PDB entry 9GUK | X-ray diffraction, 3.80 A resolution | chains F and I of the 6 polymer chains in the assembly

== Chain F ==
Name: Global nitrogen regulator
Source organism: Synechococcus elongatus PCC 7942
UniProtKB: P29283 (NTCA_SYNE7); numbering as in UniProt (aligned over 1-222)
Chain sequence (222 residues; numbered 1 to 222; the number before each row is that of its first residue):
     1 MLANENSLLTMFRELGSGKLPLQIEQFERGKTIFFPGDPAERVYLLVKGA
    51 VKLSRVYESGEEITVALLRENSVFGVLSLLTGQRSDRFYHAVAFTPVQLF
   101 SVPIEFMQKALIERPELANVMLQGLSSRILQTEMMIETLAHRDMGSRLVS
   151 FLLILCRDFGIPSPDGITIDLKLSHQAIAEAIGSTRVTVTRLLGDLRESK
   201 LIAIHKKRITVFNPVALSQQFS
Disordered / not traced: 1-5, 16-19
Ligand contacts:
  - 2-oxoglutaric acid (AKG), molecule 1: Phe34, Ala40, Leu53, Phe74, Gly75, Val76, Leu77, Arg87, Tyr89, Arg128
  - 2-oxoglutaric acid (AKG), molecule 2: Ile129, Leu130, Glu133
Curated features (UniProtKB/Swiss-Prot):
  - DNA-binding region: His175 to Gly194 (H-T-H motif)
  - binding site (a nucleoside 3',5'-cyclic phosphate): Asn6 to Arg128
What the authors report for this chain:
  - mutagenesis - V187E: abolished binding to target DNA

== Chain I ==
Molecule: 31-nt DNA strand
Sequence (31 nucleotides; numbered 1 to 31; the number before each row is that of its first residue):
     1 CATTTTTATGTATCAGCTGATACATAAAAAT
Disordered / not traced: 1

== How chain F and chain I interact ==
Pairs across the interface (16; chain F residue first):
  Arg142(F) with DG19(I), phosphate contact; DA20(I), salt bridge to the phosphate
  Leu173(F) with DT9(I), phosphate contact
  Ser174(F) with DT9(I), phosphate contact
  His175(F) with DT9(I), salt bridge to the phosphate; DG10(I), salt bridge to the phosphate
  Arg186(F) with DT9(I), base contact; DG10(I), hydrogen bond to the base
  Val187(F) with DT11(I), base contact; DA12(I), base contact
  Thr190(F) with DT9(I), sugar contact; DG10(I), phosphate contact; DT11(I), base contact
  Arg191(F) with DA12(I), base contact; DT13(I), hydrogen bond to the base
  Arg197(F) with DG10(I), salt bridge to the phosphate
Other interface residues (no listed pair), chain F (10 interface residues in all): Lys207
Other interface residues (no listed pair), chain I (8 interface residues in all): DA8

== Overview ==
Chain F and chain I form an interface of 10 and 8 residues respectively; the contacts include 2 hydrogen bonds
and 4 salt bridges. Polar pairs include Arg186(F)-DG10(I), Arg191(F)-DT13(I) and Arg142(F)-DA20(I). Chain F
binds 2-oxoglutaric acid. The paper reports that V187E of chain F abolishes binding to target DNA.
Chain F is Global nitrogen regulator (Synechococcus elongatus PCC 7942) and chain I is a 31-nt DNA strand; the
structure, Crystal structure of transcription factor NtcA from Synechococcus elongatus in complex with its
transcriptional co- activator ..., was determined by X-ray diffraction together with 9GQU, 9GUG, 9GUH, 9GUI
and 9GUJ from the same study.
